6DVD - chains A and B of the 8 polymer chains in the assembly; structure by X-ray diffraction, 3.90 A resolution.

== Chain A (and B) ==
Name: DNA-directed RNA polymerase subunit alpha
Source organism: Mycobacterium tuberculosis (strain ATCC 25618 / H37Rv)
Notes: EC 2.7.7.6; chain B of this document is another copy of the same molecule, construct and numbering; everything in this record applies to it too
Reference sequence: P9WGZ1 (RPOA_MYCTU); residue numbers follow UniProt; this construct covers 1-347
Chain sequence (359 residues; each row starts with the number of its first residue; numbers below 1 keep their minus sign (Met-11 is residue -11)):
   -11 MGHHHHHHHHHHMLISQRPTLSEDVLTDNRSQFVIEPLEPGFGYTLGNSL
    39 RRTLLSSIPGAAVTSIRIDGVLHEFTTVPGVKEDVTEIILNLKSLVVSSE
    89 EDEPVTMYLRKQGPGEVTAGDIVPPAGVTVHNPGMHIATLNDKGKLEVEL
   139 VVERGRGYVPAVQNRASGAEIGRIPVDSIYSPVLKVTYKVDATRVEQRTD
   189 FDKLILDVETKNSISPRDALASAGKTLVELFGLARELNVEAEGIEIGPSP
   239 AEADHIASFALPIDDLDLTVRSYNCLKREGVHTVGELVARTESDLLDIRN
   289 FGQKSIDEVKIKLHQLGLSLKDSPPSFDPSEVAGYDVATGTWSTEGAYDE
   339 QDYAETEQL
Disordered / not traced: -11 to 1, 227-347 (chain B: -11 to 0, 233-347)
Construct notes: initiating methionine (-11); expression tag (-10 to 0)

== How chain A and chain B interact ==
Contacting residue pairs - 67 pairs, chain A then chain B:
  Leu2(A) with Arg142(B); Tyr168(B)
  Ser4(A) with Arg144(B)
  Arg6(A) with Glu217(B), salt bridge
  Pro7(A) with Leu221(B)
  Leu9(A) with Leu221(B); Ala222(B), hydrophobic
  Phe21(A) with Leu225(B), hydrophobic
  Leu26(A) with Leu218(B), hydrophobic
  Glu27(A) with Ser44(B); Arg144(B), salt bridge
  Gly29(A) with Arg40(B), hydrogen bond (backbone-side chain)
  Phe30(A) with Arg40(B); Thr41(B); Leu218(B), hydrophobic
  Thr33(A) with Asn36(B); Ser37(B), hydrogen bond (backbone-side chain)
  Leu34(A) with Leu218(B), hydrophobic; Phe219(B), hydrophobic
  Ser37(A) with Thr33(B), hydrogen bond (side chain-backbone); Ser37(B), hydrogen bond
  Leu38(A) with Phe219(B), hydrophobic
  Arg40(A) with Gly29(B), hydrogen bond (side chain-backbone); Tyr32(B); Thr33(B)
  Thr41(A) with Phe30(B)
  Ser45(A) with Phe30(B)
  Pro47(A) with Met1(B), hydrophobic; Ala229(B)
  Arg144(A) with Met1(B); Leu2(B), hydrogen bond (side chain-backbone); Glu27(B), salt bridge
  Glu184(A) with Val150(B); Arg153(B)
  Gln185(A) with Gln151(B), hydrogen bond (backbone-side chain)
  Asp188(A) with Gln151(B), hydrogen bond
  Arg205(A) with Leu225(B), hydrogen bond (side chain-backbone)
  Asp206(A) with Asn226(B), hydrogen bond; Glu228(B)
  Leu208(A) with Ala222(B); Leu225(B), hydrophobic
  Ala209(A) with Ala222(B); Asn226(B)
  Ser210(A) with Ala229(B), hydrogen bond (side chain-backbone); Glu230(B)
  Gly212(A) with Phe219(B)
  Lys213(A) with Arg223(B); Glu228(B)
  Thr214(A) with Glu230(B), hydrogen bond
  Leu215(A) with Phe219(B), hydrophobic
  Val216(A) with Val216(B); Phe219(B); Gly220(B); Arg223(B)
  Glu217(A) with Ile232(B)
  Leu218(A) with Leu34(B), hydrophobic
  Phe219(A) with Leu34(B), hydrophobic; Leu38(B), hydrophobic; Leu215(B), hydrophobic; Phe219(B), hydrophobic
  Gly220(A) with Val216(B)
  Leu221(A) with Pro7(B); Leu9(B)
  Ala222(A) with Leu9(B), hydrophobic; Leu208(B), hydrophobic; Ala209(B)
  Leu225(A) with Ala209(B), hydrophobic
Other interface residues (no listed pair), chain A (47 interface residues in all): Thr8, Ile23, Val183, Arg186, Ile202, Arg223, Glu224, Asn226
Other interface residues (no listed pair), chain B (47 interface residues in all): Ser4, Glu11, Leu26, Ser45, Gly143, Gly212, Lys213, Val227

== Overview ==
The chain A/chain B interface involves 47 residues from each chain; the contacts include 12 hydrogen bonds and
3 salt bridges. Among the polar pairs are Arg6(A)-Glu217(B), Glu27(A)-Arg144(B) and Gly29(A)-Arg40(B).
Chain A and chain B are both DNA-directed RNA polymerase subunit alpha (Mycobacterium tuberculosis (strain
ATCC 25618 / H37Rv)); the structure, Crystal structure of Mycobacterium tuberculosis transcription initiation
complex(ECF sigma factor L) with 6 nt spacer and ..., was determined by X-ray diffraction (same publication as
6DV9, 6DVB, 6DVC and 6DVE).
